PDB entry 5N0B | X-ray diffraction, 2.60 A resolution | chain A

# Chain A
Name: Tetanus toxin
Source organism: Clostridium tetani
Notes: EC 3.4.24.68
Reference sequence: P04958 (TETX_CLOTE); residues 1-1315 here = UniProt positions 1-1315
Chain sequence (1335 residues; numbered -19 to 1315; the number before each row is that of its first residue; numbers below 1 keep their minus sign (Met-19 is residue -19)):
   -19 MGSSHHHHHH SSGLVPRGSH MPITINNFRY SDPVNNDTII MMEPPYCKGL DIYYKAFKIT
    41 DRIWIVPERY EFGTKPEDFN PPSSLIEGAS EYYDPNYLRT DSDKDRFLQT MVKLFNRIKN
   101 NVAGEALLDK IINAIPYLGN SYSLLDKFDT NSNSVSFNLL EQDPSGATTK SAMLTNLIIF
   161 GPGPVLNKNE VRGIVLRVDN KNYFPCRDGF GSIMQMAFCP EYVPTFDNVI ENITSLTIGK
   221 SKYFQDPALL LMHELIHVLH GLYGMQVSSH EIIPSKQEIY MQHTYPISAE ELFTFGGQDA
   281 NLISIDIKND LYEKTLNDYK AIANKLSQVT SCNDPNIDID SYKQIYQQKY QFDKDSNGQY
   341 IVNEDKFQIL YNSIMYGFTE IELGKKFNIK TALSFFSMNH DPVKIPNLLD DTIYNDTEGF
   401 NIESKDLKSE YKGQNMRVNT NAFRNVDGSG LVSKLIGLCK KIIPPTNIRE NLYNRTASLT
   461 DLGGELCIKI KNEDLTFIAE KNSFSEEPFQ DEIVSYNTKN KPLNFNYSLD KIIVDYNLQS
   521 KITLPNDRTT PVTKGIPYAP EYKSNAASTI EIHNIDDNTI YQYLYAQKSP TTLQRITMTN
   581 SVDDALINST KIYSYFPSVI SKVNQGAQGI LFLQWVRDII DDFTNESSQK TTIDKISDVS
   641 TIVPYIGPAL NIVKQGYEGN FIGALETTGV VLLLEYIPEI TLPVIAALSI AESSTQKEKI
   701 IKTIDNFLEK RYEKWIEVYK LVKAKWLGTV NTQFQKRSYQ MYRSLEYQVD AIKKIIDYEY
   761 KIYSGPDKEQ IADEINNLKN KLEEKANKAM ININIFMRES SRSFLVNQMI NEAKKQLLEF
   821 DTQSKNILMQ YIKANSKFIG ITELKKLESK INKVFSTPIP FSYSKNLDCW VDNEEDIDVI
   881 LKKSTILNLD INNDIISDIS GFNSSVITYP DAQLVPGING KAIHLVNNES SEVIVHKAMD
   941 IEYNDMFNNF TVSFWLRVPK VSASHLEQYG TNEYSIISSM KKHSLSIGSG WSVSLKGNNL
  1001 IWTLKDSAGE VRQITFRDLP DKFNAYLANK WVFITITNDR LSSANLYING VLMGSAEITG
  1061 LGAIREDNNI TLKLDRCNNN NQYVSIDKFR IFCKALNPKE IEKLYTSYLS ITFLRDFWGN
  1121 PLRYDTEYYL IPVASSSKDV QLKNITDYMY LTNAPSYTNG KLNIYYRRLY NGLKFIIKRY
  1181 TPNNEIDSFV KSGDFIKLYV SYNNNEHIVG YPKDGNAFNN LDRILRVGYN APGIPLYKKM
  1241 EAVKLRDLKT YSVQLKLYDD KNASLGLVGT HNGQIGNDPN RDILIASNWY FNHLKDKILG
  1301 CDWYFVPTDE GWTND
Not modelled in the structure: -19 to 0, 441-465, 871-874, 982-987
Differences from the reference sequence: initiating methionine (-19); expression tag (-18 to 0); engineered mutation Ala372 (Arg in P04958), Phe375 (Tyr in P04958)
Disulfide bonds: Cys439-Cys467, Cys869-Cys1093
Metal / ion sites: Zn2+: His233, His237

# Overview
His233 and His237 coordinate Zn2+.
Chain A is Tetanus toxin (Clostridium tetani); the structure, Crystal structure of the tetanus neurotoxin in
complex with GD1a, was determined by X-ray diffraction together with 5N0C from the same study.
